Entry 4AQU (X-ray diffraction, 2.30 A resolution); this record covers chains A and C of the 4 polymer chains in the assembly.

== Chain A ==
Protein: DNA endonuclease I-crei
From: Chlamydomonas reinhardtii
Notes: EC 3.1.-.-
UniProt: P05725 (DNE1_CHLRE); residues 2-153 here = UniProt positions 2-153
Chain sequence (152 residues; numbered 2 to 153; the number before each row is that of its first residue):
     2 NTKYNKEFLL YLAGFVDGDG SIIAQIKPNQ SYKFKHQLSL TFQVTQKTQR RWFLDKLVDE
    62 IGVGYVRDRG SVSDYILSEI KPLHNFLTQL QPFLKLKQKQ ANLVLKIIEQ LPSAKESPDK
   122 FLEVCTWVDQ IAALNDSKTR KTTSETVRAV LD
Curated features (UniProtKB/Swiss-Prot):
  - region (Interaction with DNA): Gln26 to Gln38, Gln44 to Gln47, Arg68 to Arg70, Ser138 to Thr143
  - binding site (Mg(2+)): Gly19, Asp20
  - mutagenesis: Asp20 (D20A/L/N: Loss of catalytic activity. Reduced affinity for DNA), Gln26 (Q26A/C: Alters the specificity of the endonuclease), Tyr33 (Y33C/H/R: Alters the specificity of the endonuclease), Gln44 (Q44A/C/T/V/W: Alters the specificity of the endonuclease), Gln47 (Q47A/E/M: Loss of catalytic activity; Q47N: Strongly reduced affinity for DNA. No effect on catalytic activity), Arg68 (R68A: Loss of activity), Lys98 (K98A: Strongly reduced affinity for DNA. Increased catalytic activity; K98R: Strongly reduced affinity for DNA. No effect on catalytic activity), Ser138 (S138A: Reduced affinity for DNA. No effect on catalytic activity. Reduced cleavage; when associated with M-139), Lys139 (K139M: Reduced affinity for DNA. No effect on catalytic activity. Reduced cleavage; when associated with A-138), Lys142 (K142G: Reduced affinity for DNA. No effect on catalytic activity. Reduced cleavage; when associated with G-143), Thr143 (T143G: Reduced affinity for DNA. No effect on catalytic activity. Reduced cleavage; when associated with G-142)
Ion coordination: Ca2+ site 1: Gly19 (shared with 1 residue of chain B; DA414(C) of chain C; 1 residue of chain D); Ca2+ site 2: Asp20 (shared with 1 residue of chain B; DG415(C) of chain C; 1 residue of chain D)
What the authors report for this chain:
  - conformationally variable residues: Val73
  - binding site for the 24-nt DNA strand: Val73
  - mutagenesis - V73A (10-fold): increased catalytic activity on endogenous methylated locus
  - mutagenesis - V73A: unchanged catalytic activity on unmethylated extrachromosomal ADCY9t

== Chain C ==
Molecule: 24-nt DNA strand
Sequence (24 nucleotides; row label = number of the first residue in the row):
   401 TCAAAACGTC GTGAGACAGT TTGG
Ion coordination: Ca2+ site 1: DA414 (shared with Gly19(A) of chain A; 1 residue of chain B; 1 residue of chain D); Ca2+ site 2: DG415 (shared with Asp20(A) of chain A; 1 residue of chain B; 1 residue of chain D)

== How chain A and chain C interact ==
Residue-residue contacts (29):
  Asp20(A) with DG415(C), phosphate contact
  Lys28(A) with DA405(C), base contact; DA406(C), base contact
  Ser32(A) with DT401(C), sugar contact; DC402(C), hydrogen bond to the base
  Tyr33(A) with DC402(C), base contact; DA403(C), hydrogen bond to the base
  Lys34(A) with DT401(C), sugar contact; DC402(C), hydrogen bond to the phosphate
  Gln38(A) with DA403(C), hydrogen bond to the base; DA404(C), hydrogen bond to the base
  Tyr66(A) with DA405(C), phosphate contact; DA406(C), phosphate contact
  Arg68(A) with DC407(C), base contact; DG408(C), hydrogen bond to the base; DT409(C), base contact
  Arg70(A) with DT409(C), hydrogen bond to the base
  Ser79(A) with DA404(C), phosphate contact; DA405(C), phosphate contact
  Glu80(A) with DA404(C), phosphate contact; DA405(C), phosphate contact
  Ile81(A) with DA404(C), hydrogen bond to the phosphate
  Lys116(A) with DC402(C), phosphate contact; DA403(C), salt bridge to the phosphate
  Asp137(A) with DG413(C), phosphate contact
  Lys139(A) with DG411(C), phosphate contact; DT412(C), hydrogen bond to the phosphate; DG413(C), salt bridge to the phosphate
  Thr140(A) with DC410(C), sugar contact
Interface residues without a listed pair, chain A (17 interface residues in all): Leu112

== Summary ==
17 residues of chain A face 14 of chain C across their interface; the contacts include 9 hydrogen bonds and 2
salt bridges. Polar pairs include Ser32(A)-DC402(C), Tyr33(A)-DA403(C) and Gln38(A)-DA403(C). From the paper:
a binding site for the 24-nt DNA strand at Val73(A); V73A of chain A increases catalytic activity on
endogenous methylated locus.
Chain A is DNA endonuclease I-crei (Chlamydomonas reinhardtii) and chain C is a 24-nt DNA strand; the
structure, Crystal structure of I-CreI complexed with its target methylated at position plus 2 (in the b ...,
was determined by X-ray diffraction (same publication as 4AQX).
